PDB entry 6T5K | X-ray diffraction, 1.33 A resolution | chain C

[Chain C]
Name: Zn-dependent hydrolase, glyoxylase
Organism: Echinicola vietnamensis
UniProtKB: L0FY79 (L0FY79_ECHVK); the construct lacks a stretch of the UniProt sequence and is renumbered around it, so the offset changes along the chain: 13-46 = UniProt 18-51; 48-100 = UniProt 52-104; 102-104 = UniProt 105-107; 109-131 = UniProt 110-132; 8 more segments
Chain sequence (240 residues; row label = number of the first residue in the row; note: 39 numbers in that range are skipped by the numbering (no residue carries them; nothing is unmodelled there)):
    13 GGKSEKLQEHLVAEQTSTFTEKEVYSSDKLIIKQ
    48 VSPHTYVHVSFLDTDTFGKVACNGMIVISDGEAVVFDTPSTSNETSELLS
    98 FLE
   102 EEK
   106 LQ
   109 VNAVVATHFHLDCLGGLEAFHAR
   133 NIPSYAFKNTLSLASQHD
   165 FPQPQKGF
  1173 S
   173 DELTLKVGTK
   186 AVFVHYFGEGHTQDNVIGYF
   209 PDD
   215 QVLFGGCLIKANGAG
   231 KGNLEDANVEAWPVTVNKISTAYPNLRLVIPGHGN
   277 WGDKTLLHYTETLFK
Not modelled in the structure: 13-28
Metal / ion sites: Zn2+ site 1: H116, H118, H196; Zn2+ site 2: D120, C221, H263
What the authors report for this chain:
  - Zn2+ coordination: H116, H118, D120, H196, C221, H263
  - contacts within the chain: C69-D120, D120-C121, D120-C221

[Overview]
H116, H118 and H196 form the Zn2+ site 1. D120, C221 and H263 coordinate Zn2+ site 2. From the paper: Zn2+
coordination by H116, H118 and D120 among others; contacts within the chain involving C69, D120 and C121 among
others.
Chain C is Zn-dependent hydrolase, glyoxylase (Echinicola vietnamensis); the structure, ECV-1 from Echinicola
vietnamensis. Environmental metallo-beta-lactamases exhibit high enzymatic activity under zinc deprivation,
was determined by X-ray diffraction (same publication as 6T5L).
